4AKC - chains A and E of the 8 polymer chains in the assembly; structure by X-ray diffraction, 2.30 A resolution.

== Chain A (and E) ==
Name: Agglutinin alpha chain
From: Artocarpus integer
Notes: chain E of this document is another copy of the same molecule, construct and numbering; everything in this record applies to it too
UniProtKB: P18670 (LECA_ARTIN); residue numbers follow UniProt; this construct covers 1-133
Chain sequence (133 residues; numbered 1 to 133; the number before each row is that of its first residue):
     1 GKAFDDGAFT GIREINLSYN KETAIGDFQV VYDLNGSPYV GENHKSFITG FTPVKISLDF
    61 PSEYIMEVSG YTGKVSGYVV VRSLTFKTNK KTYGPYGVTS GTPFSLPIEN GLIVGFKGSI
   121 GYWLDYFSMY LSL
Swiss-Prot annotation at these positions:
  - region: Val68 to Asn89 (IgA-binding)
  - glycosylation: Asn43 (N-linked (GlcNAc...) asparagine)
  - natural variant: Lys45 (K45L; K45T), Met66 (M66D; M66V), Lys74 (N74K: this construct carries the variant)

== How chain A and chain E interact ==
Pairs across the interface (8; chain A residue first):
  Thr102(A) with Pro103(E)
  Pro103(A) with Thr102(E); Pro103(E)
  Leu106(A) with Leu106(E), hydrophobic
  Glu109(A) with Lys117(E), salt bridge; Ser128(E), hydrogen bond
  Lys117(A) with Glu109(E), salt bridge
  Ser128(A) with Glu109(E), hydrogen bond
Interface residues without a listed pair, chain A (7 interface residues in all): Leu131
Interface residues without a listed pair, chain E (7 interface residues in all): Leu131

== Summary ==
Chain A and chain E each contribute 7 residues to their interface, with 2 hydrogen bonds and 2 salt bridges.
Among the polar pairs are Glu109(A)-Lys117(E) and Glu109(A)-Ser128(E).
Both chains are Agglutinin alpha chain (Artocarpus integer). Entry 4AKC (Structure of Galactose Binding lectin
from Champedak (CGB) with Gal(beta)1,3-GalNac) was determined by X-ray diffraction together with 4AK4, 4AKB
and 4AKD from the same study.
